4QV4 - chains C and D of the 28 polymer chains in the assembly; structure by X-ray diffraction, 2.70 A resolution.

[Chain C]
Name: Proteasome subunit alpha type-4
Source organism: Saccharomyces cerevisiae
Notes: EC 3.4.25.1
UniProtKB: P40303 (PSA4_YEAST); residues -1 to 252 here correspond to UniProt positions 1-254 (UniProt number = residue number + 2)
Chain sequence (254 residues; numbered -1 to 252; the number before each row is that of its first residue; numbers below 1 keep their minus sign (Met-1 is residue -1)):
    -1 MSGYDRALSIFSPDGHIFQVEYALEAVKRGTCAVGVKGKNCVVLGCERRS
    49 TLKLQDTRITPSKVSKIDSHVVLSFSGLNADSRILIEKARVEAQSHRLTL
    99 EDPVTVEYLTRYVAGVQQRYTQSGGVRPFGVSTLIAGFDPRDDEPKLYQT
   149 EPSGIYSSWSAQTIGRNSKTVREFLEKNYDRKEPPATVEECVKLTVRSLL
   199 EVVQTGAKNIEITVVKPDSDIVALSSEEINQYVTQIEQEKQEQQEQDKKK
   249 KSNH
Disordered / not traced: -1 to 0, 241-252
UniProt features mapped onto this chain:
  - modified residue: Thr58 (Phosphothreonine)

[Chain D]
Name: Proteasome subunit alpha type-5
Source organism: Saccharomyces cerevisiae
Notes: EC 3.4.25.1
UniProtKB: P32379 (PSA5_YEAST); residues -7 to 252 here correspond to UniProt positions 1-260 (UniProt number = residue number + 8)
Chain sequence (260 residues; each row starts with the number of its first residue; numbers below 1 keep their minus sign (Met-7 is residue -7)):
    -7 MFLTRSEYDRGVSTFSPEGRLFQVEYSLEAIKLGSTAIGIATKEGVVLGV
    43 EKRATSPLLESDSIEKIVEIDRHIGCAMSGLTADARSMIEHARTAAVTHN
    93 LYYDEDINVESLTQSVCDLALRFGEGASGEERLMSRPFGVALLIAGHDAD
   143 DGYQLFHAEPSGTFYRYNAKAIGSGSEGAQAELLNEWHSSLTLKEAELLV
   193 LKILKQVMEEKLDENNAQLSCITKQDGFKIYDNEKTAELIKELKEKEAAE
   243 SPEEADVEMS
Disordered / not traced: -7 to 0, 118-124, 243-252

[Interface between chain C and chain D]
Residue-residue contacts - 62 pairs, chain C then chain D:
  Asp3(C) - Glu117(D)
  Arg4(C) - Glu117(D)
  Ala5(C) - Val4(D)  hydrophobic
  Ala5(C) - Glu117(D)
  Ala5(C) - Ser127(D)
  Ser7(C) - Ser127(D)
  Ser7(C) - Arg128(D)
  Ile8(C) - Gln15(D)
  Phe9(C) - Gln15(D)
  Phe9(C) - Tyr18(D)
  Phe9(C) - Ser19(D)
  Phe9(C) - Ala22(D)  hydrophobic
  Phe9(C) - Leu73(D)  hydrophobic
  Phe9(C) - Arg128(D)
  Phe9(C) - Pro129(D)
  Phe9(C) - Gly131(D)
  Ser10(C) - Tyr18(D)
  Pro11(C) - Tyr18(D)  hydrophobic
  Pro11(C) - Glu21(D)
  Gly13(C) - Tyr18(D)
  Gly13(C) - Glu21(D)
  Gly13(C) - Ala22(D)
  His14(C) - Leu25(D)
  Ile15(C) - Leu73(D)  hydrophobic
  Ile15(C) - Arg128(D)
  Lys35(C) - Glu52(D)  salt bridge
  Gln116(C) - Ala75(D)
  Gln116(C) - Asp76(D)
  Thr119(C) - Arg128(D)  hydrogen bond (backbone-side chain)
  Gln120(C) - Met126(D)
  Gln120(C) - Ser127(D)  hydrogen bond (backbone-backbone)
  Gln120(C) - Arg128(D)
  Gln120(C) - Pro129(D)
  Gln120(C) - Phe130(D)
  Ser121(C) - Ser127(D)
  Gly122(C) - Ser127(D)
  Ser151(C) - Ala75(D)
  Gly152(C) - Ala75(D)
  Ile153(C) - Thr74(D)
  Ile153(C) - Ala75(D)
  Ser155(C) - Leu51(D)
  Ser155(C) - Ser55(D)
  Ser156(C) - Leu51(D)
  Ser156(C) - Glu52(D)  hydrogen bond
  Ser156(C) - Ser55(D)  hydrogen bond (backbone-side chain)
  Trp157(C) - Thr47(D)
  Trp157(C) - Ser48(D)
  Trp157(C) - Leu50(D)
  Trp157(C) - Leu51(D)
  Trp157(C) - Glu52(D)
  Ser158(C) - Leu50(D)  hydrogen bond (backbone-backbone)
  Ser158(C) - Glu52(D)
  Ala159(C) - Leu50(D)
  Leu173(C) - Leu50(D)  hydrophobic
  Glu174(C) - Ser48(D)  hydrogen bond
  Glu174(C) - Pro49(D)
  Glu174(C) - Leu50(D)
  Tyr177(C) - Leu50(D)  hydrophobic
  Arg179(C) - Pro49(D)  hydrogen bond (side chain-backbone)
  Arg179(C) - Leu50(D)
  Arg179(C) - Leu51(D)  hydrogen bond (side chain-backbone)
  Arg179(C) - Glu52(D)
Interface residues without a listed pair, chain C (31 interface residues in all): Asp12, Arg170
Interface residues without a listed pair, chain D (26 interface residues in all): Asp1

[In short]
The interface between chain C and chain D involves 31 residues on one side and 26 on the other; the contacts
include 8 hydrogen bonds and 1 salt bridge. Polar contacts include Lys35(C)-Glu52(D), Thr119(C)-Arg128(D) and
Ser156(C)-Glu52(D).
Chain C is Proteasome subunit alpha type-4 and chain D is Proteasome subunit alpha type-5, both from
Saccharomyces cerevisiae; the structure, yCP beta5-M45T mutant, was determined by X-ray diffraction, deposited
together with 4QUX, 4QUY, 4QV0, 4QV1, 4QV3, 4QV5 and 42 further entries.
